PDB entry 7H2H | X-ray diffraction, 1.42 A resolution | chains A and B

# Chain A
Molecule: Serine protease subunit NS2B
Organism: Zika virus
UniProt: Q32ZE1 (POLG_ZIKV); residues 46-89 here correspond to UniProt positions 1414-1457 (UniProt number = residue number + 1368)
Chain sequence (46 residues; each row starts with the number of its first residue):
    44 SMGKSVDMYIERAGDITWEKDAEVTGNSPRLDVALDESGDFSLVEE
Disordered / not traced: 44-49, 88-89
Differences from the reference sequence: expression tag (44-45)

# Chain B
Molecule: Serine protease NS3
Organism: Zika virus
Notes: EC 3.4.21.91, 3.6.1.15, 3.6.4.13
UniProt: Q32ZE1 (POLG_ZIKV); residues 11-177 here correspond to UniProt positions 1509-1675 (UniProt number = residue number + 1498)
Chain sequence (168 residues; each row starts with the number of its first residue):
    10 MKEVKKGETTDGVYRVMTRRLLGSTQVGVGVMQEGVFHTMWHVTKGAALR
    60 SGEGRLDPYWGDVKQDLVSYCGPWKLDAAWDGLSEVQLLAVPPGERAKNI
   110 QTLPGIFKTKDGDIGAVALDYPAGTSGSPILDKCGRVIGLYGNGVVIKNG
   160 SYVSAITQGKREEETPVE
Disordered / not traced: 10-17, 172-177
Differences from the reference sequence: initiating methionine (10); conflict K107 (Arg1605 in Q32ZE1)
Swiss-Prot annotation at these positions:
  - active site (Charge relay system): H51, D75, S135
Small-molecule neighbours: A1AJ4 ([(3aR,7aS)-3a,4,5,6,7,7a-hexahydro-1H-1,3-benzimidazol-2-yl]acetonitrile): D129, Y130, P131, A132, T134, S135, Y150, G151, V155, Y161

# How chain A and chain B interact
Pairs across the interface (95; chain A residue first):
  D50(A) - R59(B)  salt bridge
  M51(A) - M26(B)
  M51(A) - V36(B)  hydrophobic
  M51(A) - V52(B)
  M51(A) - T53(B)
  M51(A) - L58(B)
  M51(A) - R59(B)  hydrogen bond (backbone-backbone)
  Y52(A) - R24(B)
  Y52(A) - V25(B)
  Y52(A) - M26(B)  hydrogen bond (backbone-backbone)
  Y52(A) - R28(B)  hydrogen bond
  Y52(A) - S33(B)
  Y52(A) - R59(B)
  I53(A) - Y23(B)  hydrophobic
  I53(A) - R24(B)
  I53(A) - M41(B)  hydrophobic
  I53(A) - F46(B)  hydrophobic
  I53(A) - R59(B)  hydrogen bond (backbone-backbone)
  I53(A) - S60(B)
  I53(A) - L65(B)  hydrophobic
  E54(A) - Y23(B)
  E54(A) - R24(B)  hydrogen bond (backbone-backbone)
  R55(A) - T19(B)
  R55(A) - D20(B)  hydrogen bond (side chain-backbone)
  R55(A) - G21(B)
  R55(A) - V22(B)
  R55(A) - Y23(B)
  A56(A) - V22(B)  hydrogen bond (backbone-backbone)
  A56(A) - V100(B)  hydrophobic
  A56(A) - A106(B)
  G57(A) - G21(B)
  G57(A) - V22(B)  hydrogen bond (backbone-backbone)
  D58(A) - L98(B)
  I59(A) - G21(B)
  I59(A) - V22(B)
  I59(A) - V40(B)  hydrophobic
  I59(A) - L98(B)  hydrophobic
  I59(A) - L140(B)  hydrophobic
  I59(A) - G144(B)
  I59(A) - V146(B)  hydrophobic
  T60(A) - N108(B)  hydrogen bond (backbone-side chain)
  T60(A) - L140(B)
  W61(A) - E94(B)
  W61(A) - V95(B)
  W61(A) - Q96(B)
  W61(A) - Q110(B)
  W61(A) - L140(B)
  W61(A) - D141(B)
  W61(A) - K142(B)
  E62(A) - Q96(B)  hydrogen bond (backbone-side chain)
  E62(A) - N108(B)
  A65(A) - Q96(B)
  A65(A) - N108(B)
  E66(A) - I109(B)
  E66(A) - Q110(B)  hydrogen bond (backbone-backbone)
  V67(A) - E94(B)
  V67(A) - Q110(B)
  T68(A) - I109(B)
  T68(A) - Q110(B)  hydrogen bond (backbone-backbone)
  T68(A) - T111(B)  hydrogen bond (backbone-side chain)
  T68(A) - L128(B)
  G69(A) - T111(B)
  G69(A) - A127(B)
  N70(A) - L112(B)
  N70(A) - A127(B)
  S71(A) - L112(B)  hydrogen bond (side chain-backbone)
  S71(A) - P113(B)
  S71(A) - G114(B)
  P72(A) - G114(B)
  P72(A) - I115(B)  hydrogen bond (backbone-backbone)
  P72(A) - A127(B)
  P72(A) - V162(B)  hydrophobic
  R73(A) - I115(B)
  R73(A) - K117(B)
  L74(A) - I115(B)  hydrogen bond (backbone-backbone)
  L74(A) - F116(B)
  L74(A) - K117(B)  hydrogen bond (backbone-backbone)
  L74(A) - I156(B)  hydrophobic
  D75(A) - K117(B)  salt bridge
  V76(A) - F116(B)  hydrophobic
  V76(A) - K117(B)  hydrogen bond (backbone-backbone)
  V76(A) - T118(B)
  L78(A) - K73(B)
  D79(A) - K73(B)
  E80(A) - K73(B)
  S81(A) - V72(B)
  G82(A) - V72(B)
  G82(A) - K73(B)
  G82(A) - N152(B)  hydrogen bond (backbone-side chain)
  F84(A) - F116(B)  hydrophobic
  F84(A) - N152(B)
  F84(A) - G153(B)
  F84(A) - V154(B)
  F84(A) - A164(B)  hydrophobic
  S85(A) - V154(B)
Interface residues without a listed pair, chain A (33 interface residues in all): L86
Interface residues without a listed pair, chain B (57 interface residues in all): T27, A57, I123, V155, K157

# In short
Chain A and chain B form an interface of 33 and 57 residues respectively; the contacts include 19 hydrogen
bonds and 2 salt bridges. Polar pairs include D50(A)-R59(B), D75(A)-K117(B) and Y52(A)-R28(B). Bound to chain
B: compound A1AJ4. From UniProt: 3 active-site residues on chain B.
Chain A is Serine protease subunit NS2B and chain B is Serine protease NS3, both from Zika virus; the
structure, PanDDA analysis group deposition -- Crystal Structure of ZIKV NS2B-NS3 protease in complex with
Z1575274523, was determined by X-ray diffraction.
